PDB entry 3RZO | X-ray diffraction, 3.00 A resolution | chains B and I of the 12 polymer chains in the assembly

== Chain B ==
Protein: DNA-directed RNA polymerase II subunit RPB2
Source organism: Saccharomyces cerevisiae S288c
Notes: EC 2.7.7.6
UniProt: P08518 (RPB2_YEAST); residues 1-1224 here = UniProt positions 1-1224
Amino-acid sequence (1224 residues; numbered 1 to 1224; the number before each row is that of its first residue):
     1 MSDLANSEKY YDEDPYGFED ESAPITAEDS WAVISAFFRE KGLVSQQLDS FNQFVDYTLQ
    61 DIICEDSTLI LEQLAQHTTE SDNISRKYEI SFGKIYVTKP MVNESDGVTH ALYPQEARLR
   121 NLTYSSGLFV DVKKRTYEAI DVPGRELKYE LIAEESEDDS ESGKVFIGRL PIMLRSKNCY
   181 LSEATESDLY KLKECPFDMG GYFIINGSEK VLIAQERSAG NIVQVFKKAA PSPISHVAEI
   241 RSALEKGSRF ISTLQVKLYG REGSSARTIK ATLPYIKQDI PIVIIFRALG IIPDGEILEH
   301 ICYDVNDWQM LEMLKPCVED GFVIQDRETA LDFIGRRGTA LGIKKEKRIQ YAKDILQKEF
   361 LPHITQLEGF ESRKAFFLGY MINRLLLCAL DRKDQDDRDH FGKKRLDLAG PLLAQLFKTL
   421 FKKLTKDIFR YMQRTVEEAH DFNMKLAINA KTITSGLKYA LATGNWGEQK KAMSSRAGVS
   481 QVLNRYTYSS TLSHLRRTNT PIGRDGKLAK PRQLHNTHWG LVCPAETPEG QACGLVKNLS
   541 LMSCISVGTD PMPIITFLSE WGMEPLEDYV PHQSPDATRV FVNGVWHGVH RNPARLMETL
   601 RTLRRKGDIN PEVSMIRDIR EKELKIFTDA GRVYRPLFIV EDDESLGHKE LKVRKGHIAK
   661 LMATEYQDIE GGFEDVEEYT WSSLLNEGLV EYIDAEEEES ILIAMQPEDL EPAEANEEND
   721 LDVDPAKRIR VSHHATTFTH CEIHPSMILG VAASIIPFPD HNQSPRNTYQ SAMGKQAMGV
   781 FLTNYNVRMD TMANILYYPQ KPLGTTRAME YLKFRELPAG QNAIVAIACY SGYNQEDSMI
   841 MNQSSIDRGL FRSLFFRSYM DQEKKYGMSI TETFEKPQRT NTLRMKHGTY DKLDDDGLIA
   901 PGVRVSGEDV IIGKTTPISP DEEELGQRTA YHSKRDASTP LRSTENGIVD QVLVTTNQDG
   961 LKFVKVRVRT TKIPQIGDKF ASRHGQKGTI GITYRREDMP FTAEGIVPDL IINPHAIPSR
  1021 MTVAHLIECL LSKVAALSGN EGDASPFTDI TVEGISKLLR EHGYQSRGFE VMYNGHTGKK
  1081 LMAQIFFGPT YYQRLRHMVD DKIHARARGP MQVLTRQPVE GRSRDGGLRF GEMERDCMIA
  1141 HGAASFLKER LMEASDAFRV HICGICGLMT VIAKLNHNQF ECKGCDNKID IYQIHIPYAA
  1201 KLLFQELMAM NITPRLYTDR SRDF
Not modelled in the structure: 1-19, 71-88, 142-163, 336-344, 438-445, 503-508, 669-677, 716-721, 920-932
Ion coordination: Zn2+: C1163, C1166, C1182, C1185
From the paper describing this entry:
  - binding site for the 4-nt RNA strand: K979, K987

== Chain I ==
Protein: DNA-directed RNA polymerase II subunit RPB9
Source organism: Saccharomyces cerevisiae S288c
UniProt: P27999 (RPB9_YEAST); residue numbers follow UniProt; this construct covers 1-122
Amino-acid sequence (122 residues; numbered 1 to 122; the number before each row is that of its first residue):
     1 MTTFRFCRDC NNMLYPREDK ENNRLLFECR TCSYVEEAGS PLVYRHELIT NIGETAGVVQ
    61 DIGSDPTLPR SDRECPKCHS RENVFFQSQQ RRKDTSMVLF FVCLSCSHIF TSDQKNKRTQ
   121 FS
Not modelled in the structure: 1, 121-122
UniProt features mapped onto this chain:
  - zinc finger: C7 to C32 (C4-type), S71 to T111 (TFIIS-type)
  - binding site (Zn(2+)): C7, C10, C29, C32, C75, C78, C103, C106
  - modified residue: S40 (Phosphoserine)
Ion coordination: Zn2+ site 1: C7, C10, C29, C32; Zn2+ site 2: C75, C78, C103, C106

== Chain B / chain I interface ==
Residue-residue contacts (60; chain B residue first):
  R287(B) - N12(I)
  P293(B) - C10(I)
  P293(B) - N11(I)
  P293(B) - N12(I)
  D294(B) - N11(I)  hydrogen bond (backbone-backbone)
  D294(B) - N12(I)
  D294(B) - M13(I)  hydrogen bond (side chain-backbone)
  G295(B) - N11(I)  hydrogen bond (backbone-backbone)
  E296(B) - N11(I)
  L298(B) - F6(I)  hydrophobic
  W308(B) - T2(I)
  W308(B) - R45(I)
  W308(B) - E47(I)
  Q309(B) - E47(I)
  Q309(B) - T50(I)
  Q309(B) - I52(I)
  L311(B) - F4(I)  hydrophobic
  E312(B) - T2(I)  hydrogen bond
  E312(B) - F4(I)
  E312(B) - V43(I)
  E312(B) - Y44(I)
  E312(B) - R45(I)
  K315(B) - F4(I)
  K315(B) - M13(I)
  K315(B) - V43(I)
  V318(B) - M13(I)  hydrophobic
  V318(B) - Y15(I)
  F322(B) - Y15(I)
  F322(B) - R30(I)
  Q325(B) - N12(I)  hydrogen bond
  L390(B) - Q90(I)
  D391(B) - Q90(I)  hydrogen bond (backbone-side chain)
  D391(B) - R91(I)
  D391(B) - R92(I)
  R392(B) - Q89(I)
  R392(B) - Q90(I)
  R392(B) - R91(I)  hydrogen bond (backbone-backbone)
  K393(B) - R91(I)
  D394(B) - R91(I)
  A594(B) - D61(I)
  R617(B) - D61(I)  salt bridge
  I619(B) - V59(I)
  I619(B) - D61(I)
  I619(B) - I62(I)
  I619(B) - S64(I)
  I619(B) - D65(I)
  R620(B) - G57(I)
  R620(B) - I62(I)
  R620(B) - D65(I)
  R620(B) - L68(I)
  R620(B) - F86(I)
  R620(B) - Q89(I)  hydrogen bond
  K622(B) - V59(I)
  E699(B) - T67(I)
  S700(B) - P66(I)
  S700(B) - T67(I)
  L702(B) - P66(I)
  T737(B) - P66(I)  hydrogen bond (side chain-backbone)
  T737(B) - R70(I)
  T739(B) - P66(I)
Also at the interface, not in a pair above, chain B (30 interface residues in all): I701
Also at the interface, not in a pair above, chain I (33 interface residues in all): T3, H46, G53

== Overview ==
Chain B and chain I form an interface of 30 and 33 residues respectively; the contacts include 9 hydrogen
bonds and 1 salt bridge. Polar pairs include R617(B)-D61(I), D294(B)-M13(I) and E312(B)-T2(I). UniProt lists 8
Zn2+-binding residues on chain I. From the paper: a binding site for the 4-nt RNA strand at K979(B) and
K987(B).
Chain B is DNA-directed RNA polymerase II subunit RPB2 and chain I is DNA-directed RNA polymerase II subunit
RPB9, both from Saccharomyces cerevisiae S288c; the structure, RNA Polymerase II Initiation Complex with a
4-nt RNA, was determined by X-ray diffraction together with 3RZD, 3S14, 3S15, 3S16, 3S17, 3S1M and 5 further
entries from the same study.
